PDB entry 3N78 | X-ray diffraction, 2.95 A resolution | chains B and D of the 4 polymer chains in the assembly

# Chain B
Molecule: SgraIR restriction enzyme
From: Streptomyces griseus
Notes: EC 3.1.21.4
UniProt: Q9F6L0 (Q9F6L0_STRGR); residues 2-339 here = UniProt positions 2-339
Amino-acid sequence (338 residues; each row starts with the number of its first residue):
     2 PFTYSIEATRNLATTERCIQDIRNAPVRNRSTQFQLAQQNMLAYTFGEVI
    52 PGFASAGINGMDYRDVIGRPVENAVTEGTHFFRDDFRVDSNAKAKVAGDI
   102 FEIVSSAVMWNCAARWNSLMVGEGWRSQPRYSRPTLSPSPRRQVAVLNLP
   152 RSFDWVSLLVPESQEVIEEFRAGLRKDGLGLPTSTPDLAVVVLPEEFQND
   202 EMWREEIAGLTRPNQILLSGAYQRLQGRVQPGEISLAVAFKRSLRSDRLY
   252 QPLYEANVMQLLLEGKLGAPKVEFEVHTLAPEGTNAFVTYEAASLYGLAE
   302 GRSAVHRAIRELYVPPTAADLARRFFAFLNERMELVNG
Not modelled in the structure: 177-178, 303-305
Sequence notes: engineered mutation Asp63 (Asn in Q9F6L0)
Metal / ion sites: Mg2+: Asp188, Phe241 (shared with 1 residue of chain C; DC8(D) of chain D)
From the paper describing this entry:
  - specificity-determining residues: Lys96 (citing earlier work)

# Chain D
Molecule: 16-nt DNA strand
Sequence (16 nucleotides; each row starts with the number of its first residue):
     2 AGTCCCCCGGTGGACT
Metal / ion sites: Mg2+ site 1: DC8 (shared with 2 residues of chain A; 1 residue of chain C)

# How chain B and chain D interact
Pairs across the interface (57; chain B residue first):
  Arg29(B) with DG3(D), phosphate contact
  Arg31(B) with DT12(D), base contact; DG13(D), hydrogen bond to the base
  Thr33(B) with DT12(D), hydrogen bond to the phosphate; DG13(D), phosphate contact
  Gln36(B) with DG13(D), hydrogen bond to the phosphate
  Leu37(B) with DG13(D), hydrogen bond to the phosphate; DG14(D), phosphate contact
  Ala38(B) with DG13(D), phosphate contact; DG14(D), phosphate contact
  Gln39(B) with DG13(D), hydrogen bond to the phosphate; DG14(D), hydrogen bond to the phosphate
  Gln40(B) with DG14(D), hydrogen bond to the phosphate; DA15(D), hydrogen bond to the phosphate
  Asp90(B) with DG11(D), sugar contact; DT12(D), phosphate contact
  Ser91(B) with DG10(D), phosphate contact; DG11(D), sugar contact
  Asn92(B) with DG10(D), hydrogen bond to the base; DG11(D), hydrogen bond to the base
  Ala93(B) with DT12(D), phosphate contact
  Ala95(B) with DC8(D), sugar contact; DC9(D), sugar contact; DG10(D), sugar contact
  Lys96(B) with DC8(D), base contact; DG11(D), base contact; DT12(D), base contact; DG13(D), hydrogen bond to the sugar
  Val97(B) with DG13(D), sugar contact
  Gly99(B) with DC8(D), phosphate contact; DC9(D), sugar contact
  Arg152(B) with DC6(D), base contact; DC7(D), hydrogen bond to the sugar; DC8(D), hydrogen bond to the sugar; DG13(D), base contact
  Ser153(B) with DC6(D), hydrogen bond to the phosphate; DC7(D), hydrogen bond to the phosphate
  Asp188(B) with DC8(D), phosphate contact
  Tyr223(B) with DC16(D), phosphate contact
  Phe241(B) with DC8(D), phosphate contact; DC9(D), phosphate contact
  Lys242(B) with DC9(D), phosphate contact
  Arg243(B) with DC9(D), hydrogen bond to the phosphate; DG10(D), salt bridge to the phosphate
  Ser244(B) with DG10(D), hydrogen bond to the phosphate
  Arg246(B) with DC7(D), base contact; DC8(D), base contact; DG10(D), base contact; DG11(D), hydrogen bond to the base
  Ser247(B) with DC6(D), sugar contact; DC7(D), hydrogen bond to the phosphate
  Asp248(B) with DC7(D), base contact; DC8(D), base contact; DC9(D), base contact
  Arg249(B) with DC9(D), base contact; DG10(D), hydrogen bond to the base
  Asn286(B) with DC6(D), phosphate contact
Interface residues without a listed pair, chain B (36 interface residues in all): Phe35, Asp100, Glu103, Phe154, Ser185, Arg213, Gly284
Interface residues without a listed pair, chain D (13 interface residues in all): DC5

# Overview
36 residues of chain B and 13 residues of chain D are in contact, with 20 hydrogen bonds and 1 salt bridge.
Polar contacts include Arg31(B)-DG13(D), Asn92(B)-DG10(D) and Asn92(B)-DG11(D). The Mg2+ site 1 is built by
Asp188(B), Phe241(B) and DC8(D). From the paper: the specificity determinant Lys96(B).
Here chain B is SgraIR restriction enzyme (Streptomyces griseus) and chain D is a 16-nt DNA strand. Entry 3N78
(SgrAI bound to Secondary Site DNA and Mg(II)) was determined by X-ray diffraction together with 3MQY and 3N7B
from the same study.
